PDB entry 9BUZ | electron microscopy, 2.38 A resolution | chains H and V of the 28 polymer chains in the assembly

# Chain H (and V)
Protein: Proteasome subunit beta
From: Thermoplasma acidophilum
Notes: EC 3.4.25.1; chain V of this document is another copy of the same molecule, construct and numbering; everything in this record applies to it too
Reference sequence: P28061 (PSB_THEAC); residues -7 to 203 here correspond to UniProt positions 1-211 (UniProt number = residue number + 8)
Amino-acid sequence (211 residues; each row starts with the number of its first residue; numbers below 1 keep their minus sign (Met-7 is residue -7)):
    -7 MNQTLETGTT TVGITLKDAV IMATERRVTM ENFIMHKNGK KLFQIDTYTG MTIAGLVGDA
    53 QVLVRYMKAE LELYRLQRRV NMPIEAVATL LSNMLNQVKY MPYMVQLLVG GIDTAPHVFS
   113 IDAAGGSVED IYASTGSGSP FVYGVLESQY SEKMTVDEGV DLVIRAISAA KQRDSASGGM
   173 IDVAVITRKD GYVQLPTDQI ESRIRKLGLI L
Unresolved in the structure: -7 to 0, 203
Curated features (UniProtKB/Swiss-Prot):
  - active site: Thr1 (Nucleophile)

# Interface between chain H and chain V
Pairs across the interface (20):
  Tyr124(H) - Arg165(V)  hydrogen bond
  Pro132(H) - Pro132(V)  hydrophobic
  Pro132(H) - Phe133(V)
  Phe133(H) - Pro132(V)
  Phe133(H) - Gly136(V)
  Tyr135(H) - Arg165(V)
  Gly136(H) - Phe133(V)
  Gly136(H) - Val137(V)
  Val137(H) - Gly136(V)
  Glu139(H) - Ala161(V)
  Glu139(H) - Gln164(V)
  Glu139(H) - Arg165(V)  salt bridge
  Ser140(H) - Gln141(V)  hydrogen bond
  Gln141(H) - Ser140(V)  hydrogen bond
  Gln141(H) - Gln141(V)
  Ala161(H) - Glu139(V)
  Gln164(H) - Glu139(V)
  Arg165(H) - Tyr124(V)  hydrogen bond
  Arg165(H) - Tyr135(V)
  Arg165(H) - Glu139(V)  salt bridge
Interface residues without a listed pair, chain H (13 interface residues in all): Arg157
Interface residues without a listed pair, chain V (13 interface residues in all): Arg157

# Overview
The chain H/chain V interface involves 13 residues from each chain, with 4 hydrogen bonds and 2 salt bridges.
Polar contacts include Glu139(H)-Arg165(V), Tyr124(H)-Arg165(V) and Ser140(H)-Gln141(V). From UniProt:
active-site residue Thr1(H) on chain H.
Both chains are Proteasome subunit beta (Thermoplasma acidophilum). Entry 9BUZ (Thermoplasma acidophilum 20S
proteasome - alphaV24Y) was determined by electron microscopy.
